1L44 - chain A; structure by X-ray diffraction, 1.70 A resolution.

[Chain A]
Protein: T4 lysozyme
From: Enterobacteria phage T4
Notes: EC 3.2.1.17
Reference sequence: P00720 (LYS_BPT4); residues 1-164 here = UniProt positions 1-164
Amino-acid sequence (164 residues; row label = number of the first residue in the row):
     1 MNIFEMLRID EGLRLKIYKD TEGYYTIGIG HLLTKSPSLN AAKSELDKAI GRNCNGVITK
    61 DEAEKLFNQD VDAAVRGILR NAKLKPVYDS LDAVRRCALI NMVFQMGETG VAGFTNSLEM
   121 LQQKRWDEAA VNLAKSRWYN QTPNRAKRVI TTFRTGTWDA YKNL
Differences from the reference sequence: engineered mutation E119 (Arg in P00720)
UniProt features mapped onto this chain:
  - active site (Proton donor/acceptor): E11, D20
  - binding site (substrate): L32, F104, S117, N132
  - mutagenesis: E11 (E11A/F/H/M/N: Complete loss of enzymatic activity; E11N: Loss of 84% of enzymatic activity; E11Q: Complete loss of activity), D20 (D20A/N/S/T: Complete loss of enzymatic activity; D20C: Nearly no effet on specific enzymatic activity; D20E/Q: Loss of 99% of enzymatic activity), T26 (T26E: Complete loss of activity at neutral pH; covalently bound substrate; T26H: Facilitates transglycosylation more effectively than hydrolysis; covalently bound substrate), G30 (G30A: Almost complete loss of enzymatic activity; G30F: Almost complete loss of enzymatic activity. The enzyme is destabilized by 1.5 kcal/mol), S117 (S117F: 10-fold decrease in enzymatic activity; S117I: 500-fold decrease in enzymatic activity; S117V: 50-fold decrease in enzymatic activity), N132 (N132I: 5-fold decrease in enzymatic activity; N132M/F: 2-fold decrease in enzymatic activity)

[In short]
Curated annotation (UniProt) lists active-site residues E11 and D20, 4 substrate-binding residues and 6
mutagenesis sites.
Chain A is T4 lysozyme (Enterobacteria phage T4); the structure, Cumulative site-directed charge-change
replacements in bacteriophage T4 lysozyme suggest that long-range electrostatic interactions contribute little
to ..., was determined by X-ray diffraction together with 1L42, 1L43, 1L45, 1L46 and 1L47 from the same study.
